PDB entry 5TO2 | X-ray diffraction, 1.65 A resolution | chains A and B of the 4 polymer chains in the assembly

Chain A (and B):
Protein: Streptavidin
Source organism: Streptomyces avidinii
Notes: chain B of this document is another copy of the same molecule, construct and numbering; everything in this record applies to it too
Reference sequence: P22629 (SAV_STRAV); residues 15-139 here correspond to UniProt positions 39-163 (UniProt number = residue number + 24)
Sequence (125 residues; each row starts with the number of its first residue):
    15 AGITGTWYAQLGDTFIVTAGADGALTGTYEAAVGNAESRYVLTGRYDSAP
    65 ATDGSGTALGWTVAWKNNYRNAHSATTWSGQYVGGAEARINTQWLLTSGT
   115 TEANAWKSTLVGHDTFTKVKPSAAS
Disordered / not traced: 136-139
Sequence notes: engineered mutation Ala23 (Asn47 in P22629), Asp27 (Ser51 in P22629), Ala45 (Ser69 in P22629)
Curated features (UniProtKB/Swiss-Prot):
  - motif: Arg59 to Asp61 (Cell attachment site)
  - binding site (biotin): Tyr43, Tyr54, Trp92, Trp108, Trp120

Interface between chain A and chain B:
Contacting residue pairs - 83 pairs, chain A then chain B:
  Val55(A) - Arg59(B)
  Thr57(A) - Thr57(B)  hydrogen bond
  Thr57(A) - Gly58(B)  hydrogen bond (side chain-backbone)
  Thr57(A) - Arg59(B)
  Gly58(A) - Thr57(B)  hydrogen bond (backbone-side chain)
  Arg59(A) - Val55(B)
  Arg59(A) - Thr57(B)
  Arg59(A) - Thr76(B)
  Arg59(A) - Ala78(B)
  Tyr60(A) - Ala78(B)
  Asp61(A) - Lys80(B)
  Asp61(A) - Asn85(B)  hydrogen bond
  Asp61(A) - His87(B)  salt bridge
  Ser62(A) - Lys80(B)
  Ala63(A) - Lys80(B)
  Ala63(A) - Asn85(B)  hydrogen bond (backbone-side chain)
  Ala63(A) - His87(B)
  Pro64(A) - His87(B)
  Ala65(A) - His87(B)  hydrogen bond (backbone-side chain)
  Ser69(A) - Gly113(B)
  Ser69(A) - Thr114(B)
  Gly70(A) - Gly113(B)
  Gly70(A) - Thr114(B)  hydrogen bond (backbone-backbone)
  Ala72(A) - His87(B)
  Ala72(A) - Ser88(B)
  Ala72(A) - Ala89(B)
  Ala72(A) - Thr111(B)
  Leu73(A) - Ala89(B)
  Gly74(A) - Thr76(B)  hydrogen bond (backbone-side chain)
  Gly74(A) - Thr91(B)
  Trp75(A) - Thr76(B)  hydrogen bond (backbone-side chain)
  Thr76(A) - Arg59(B)
  Thr76(A) - Gly74(B)  hydrogen bond (side chain-backbone)
  Thr76(A) - Trp75(B)  hydrogen bond (side chain-backbone)
  Ala78(A) - Arg59(B)
  Ala78(A) - Tyr60(B)
  Lys80(A) - Ser62(B)
  Lys80(A) - Ala63(B)
  Asn85(A) - Asp61(B)  hydrogen bond
  Asn85(A) - Ala63(B)  hydrogen bond (side chain-backbone)
  His87(A) - Asp61(B)  salt bridge
  His87(A) - Ala63(B)
  His87(A) - Pro64(B)
  His87(A) - Ala65(B)
  His87(A) - Ala72(B)
  Ser88(A) - Ala72(B)
  Ala89(A) - Ala72(B)
  Ala89(A) - Leu73(B)
  Ala89(A) - Ser93(B)
  Thr91(A) - Gly74(B)
  Thr91(A) - Thr91(B)
  Thr91(A) - Trp92(B)
  Thr91(A) - Ser93(B)
  Trp92(A) - Thr91(B)
  Ser93(A) - Ala89(B)
  Ser93(A) - Thr91(B)
  Ser93(A) - Leu109(B)  hydrogen bond (side chain-backbone)
  Ser93(A) - Thr111(B)  hydrogen bond
  Gly94(A) - Thr111(B)
  Gln95(A) - Ser112(B)
  Gln95(A) - Gly113(B)
  Gln95(A) - Thr114(B)  hydrogen bond (side chain-backbone)
  Gln95(A) - Ser122(B)
  Arg103(A) - Glu116(B)  salt bridge
  Gln107(A) - Leu109(B)
  Gln107(A) - Thr123(B)
  Leu109(A) - Ser93(B)  hydrogen bond (backbone-side chain)
  Leu109(A) - Gln107(B)
  Leu109(A) - Leu109(B)  hydrophobic
  Thr111(A) - Ala72(B)
  Thr111(A) - Ser93(B)  hydrogen bond
  Thr111(A) - Gly94(B)
  Ser112(A) - Gln95(B)
  Gly113(A) - Ser69(B)
  Gly113(A) - Gly70(B)
  Gly113(A) - Gln95(B)
  Thr114(A) - Ser69(B)
  Thr114(A) - Gly70(B)  hydrogen bond (backbone-backbone)
  Thr114(A) - Gln95(B)  hydrogen bond (backbone-side chain)
  Thr115(A) - Ser69(B)
  Glu116(A) - Val97(B)
  Ser122(A) - Gln95(B)
  Thr123(A) - Gln107(B)
Interface residues without a listed pair, chain A (45 interface residues in all): Asp67, Gly68, Asn105, Trp108, Leu110, Ala119
Interface residues without a listed pair, chain B (43 interface residues in all): Gly68, Trp108, Leu110, Thr115, Ala119

In short:
Chain A and chain B form an interface of 45 and 43 residues respectively, with 20 hydrogen bonds and 3 salt
bridges. Polar contacts include Asp61(A)-His87(B), Arg103(A)-Glu116(B) and Thr57(A)-Thr57(B). UniProt lists 5
biotin-binding residues on chain A.
Both chains are Streptavidin (Streptomyces avidinii). Entry 5TO2 (Crystal structure of streptavidin with one
wild type subunit and three mutated subunits (N23A/S27D/S45A)) was determined by X-ray diffraction.
